PDB entry 4XO7 | X-ray diffraction, 1.75 A resolution | chains A and B

[Chain A (and B)]
Molecule: Aldo-keto reductase family 1 member C2
Source organism: Homo sapiens
Notes: EC 1.3.1.20, 1.1.1.357; chain B of this document is another copy of the same molecule, construct and numbering; everything in this record applies to it too
Reference sequence: P52895 (AK1C2_HUMAN); residues 1-323 here = UniProt positions 1-323
Sequence (323 residues; row label = number of the first residue in the row):
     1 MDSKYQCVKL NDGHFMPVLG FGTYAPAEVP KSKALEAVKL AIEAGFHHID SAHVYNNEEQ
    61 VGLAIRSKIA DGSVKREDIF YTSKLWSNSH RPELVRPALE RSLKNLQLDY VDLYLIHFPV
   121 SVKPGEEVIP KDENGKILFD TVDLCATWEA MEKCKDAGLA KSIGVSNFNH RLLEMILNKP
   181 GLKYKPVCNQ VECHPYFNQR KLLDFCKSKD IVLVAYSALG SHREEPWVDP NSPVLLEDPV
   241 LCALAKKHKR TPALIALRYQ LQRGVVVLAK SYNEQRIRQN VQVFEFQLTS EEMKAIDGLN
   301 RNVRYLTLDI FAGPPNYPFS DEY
Unresolved in the structure: 1
Residues lining bound ligands:
  - 4-androstene-3-17-dione (ASD): Y24, V54, Y55, W86, V128, I129, H222, W227, L306, L308, I310
  - NADP (NAP; NADP nicotinamide-adenine-dinucleotide phosphate): G22, T23, Y24, D50, Y55, K84, H117, S166, N167, Q190, Y216, S217, A218, L219, G220, S221, H222, L236, A253, L268, A269, K270, S271, Y272, N273, R276, Q279, N280
UniProt features mapped onto this chain:
  - active site: Y55 (Proton donor)
  - binding site (NADP(+)): G20 to Y24, D50, S166, N167, Q190, Y216 to H222, K270 to N280
  - binding site (substrate): Y24, H117, H222, W227
  - site: K84 (Lowers pKa of active site Tyr)
  - natural variant: I79 (I79V: In SRXY8), H90 (H90Q: In SRXY8), H222 (H222Q: In SRXY8), N300 (N300T: In SRXY8)
  - mutagenesis: Y24 (Y24A: Strongly decreases affinity for androstenedione. Decreases androstenedione reductase activity about 60-fold), K31 (K31A/M: Increases the low androstenedione reductase activity), R301 (R301A: Decreases 3-alpha-hydroxysteroid reductase activity about 50-fold), R304 (R304A: Decreases 3-alpha-hydroxysteroid reductase activity about 500-fold)

[Interface between chain A and chain B]
Pairs across the interface (37; chain A residue first):
  D2(A) - F15(B)
  K4(A) - Y5(B)  hydrogen bond
  K4(A) - F15(B)
  K4(A) - E77(B)  hydrogen bond (side chain-backbone)
  K4(A) - D78(B)  salt bridge
  Y5(A) - K4(B)
  Q6(A) - C7(B)
  Q6(A) - V8(B)
  Q6(A) - K9(B)
  C7(A) - Y5(B)
  C7(A) - Q6(B)
  V8(A) - Q6(B)
  K9(A) - Q6(B)
  F15(A) - K4(B)
  F15(A) - Y5(B)  hydrophobic
  E77(A) - K4(B)  hydrogen bond (backbone-side chain)
  R200(A) - S290(B)
  D204(A) - T289(B)
  D204(A) - S290(B)  hydrogen bond
  K207(A) - Q262(B)
  K207(A) - Q287(B)
  K207(A) - L288(B)
  D210(A) - E285(B)
  D210(A) - F286(B)
  D210(A) - Q287(B)  hydrogen bond
  I211(A) - Q287(B)  hydrogen bond (backbone-side chain)
  Q262(A) - K207(B)
  Q262(A) - Q262(B)
  E285(A) - K9(B)  salt bridge
  E285(A) - D210(B)
  F286(A) - D210(B)
  Q287(A) - K207(B)
  Q287(A) - I211(B)
  L288(A) - K207(B)
  T289(A) - D204(B)
  S290(A) - R200(B)
  S290(A) - D204(B)  hydrogen bond
Also at the interface, not in a pair above, chain A (27 interface residues in all): D78, C206, S208, V212, G264, F284
Also at the interface, not in a pair above, chain B (25 interface residues in all): S208, V212, F284, E291

[Overview]
The interface between chain A and chain B involves 27 residues on one side and 25 on the other, with 7
hydrogen bonds and 2 salt bridges. Polar pairs include K4(A)-D78(B), E285(A)-K9(B) and K4(A)-Y5(B). Ligands of
chain A: NADP and 4-androstene-3-17-dione.
Chain A and chain B are both Aldo-keto reductase family 1 member C2 (Homo sapiens); the structure, Crystal
structure of human 3-alpha hydroxysteroid dehydrogenase type 3 in complex with NADP+,
5alpha-androstan-3,17-dione and (3beta ..., was determined by X-ray diffraction, deposited together with 4XO6.
